Entry 8C60 (electron microscopy, 3.40 A resolution); this record covers chains B and D of the 4 polymer chains in the assembly.

[Chain B]
Protein: Histone deacetylase 2
Source organism: Homo sapiens
Notes: EC 3.5.1.98, 3.5.1.-
Reference sequence: Q92769 (HDAC2_HUMAN); residues 1-488 here = UniProt positions 1-488
Chain sequence (488 residues; row label = number of the first residue in the row):
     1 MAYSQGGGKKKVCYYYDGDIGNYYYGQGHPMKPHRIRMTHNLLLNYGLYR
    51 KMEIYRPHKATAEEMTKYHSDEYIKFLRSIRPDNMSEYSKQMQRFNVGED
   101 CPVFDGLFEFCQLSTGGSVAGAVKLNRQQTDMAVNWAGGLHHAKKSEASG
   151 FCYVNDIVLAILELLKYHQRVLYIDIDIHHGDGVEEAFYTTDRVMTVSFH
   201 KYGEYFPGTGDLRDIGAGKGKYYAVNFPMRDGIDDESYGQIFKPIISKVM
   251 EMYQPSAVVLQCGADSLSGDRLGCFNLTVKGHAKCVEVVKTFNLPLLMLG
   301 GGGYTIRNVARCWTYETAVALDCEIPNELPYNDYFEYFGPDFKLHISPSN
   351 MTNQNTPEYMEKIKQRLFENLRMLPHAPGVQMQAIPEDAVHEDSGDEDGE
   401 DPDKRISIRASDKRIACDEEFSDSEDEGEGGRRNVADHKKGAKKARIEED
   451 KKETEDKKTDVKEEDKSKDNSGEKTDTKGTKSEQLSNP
Unresolved in the structure: 1-7, 376-488
Ion coordination: Ca2+ site 1: Asp175, Asp177, His179, Ser198, Phe199; Zn2+: Asp177, His179, Asp265; Ca2+ site 2: Phe188, Val194, Tyr223
Swiss-Prot annotation at these positions:
  - active site: His142
  - binding site (1D-myo-inositol 1,4,5,6-tetrakisphosphate): Gly28, Lys32, Arg271
  - binding site (Ca(2+)): Asp175, Asp177, His179, Phe188, Thr191, Val194, Ser198, Phe199, Tyr223
  - binding site (Zn(2+)): Asp177, His179, Asp265
  - modified residue: Lys75 (N6-acetyllysine), Lys221 (N6-acetyllysine), Cys262 (S-nitrosocysteine), Cys274 (S-nitrosocysteine), Ser394 (Phosphoserine), Ser407 (Phosphoserine), Ser422 (Phosphoserine), Ser424 (Phosphoserine)
  - cross-link (Glycyl lysine isopeptide (Lys-Gly)): Lys75 (interchain with G-Cter in SUMO2), Lys439 (interchain with G-Cter in SUMO2), Lys452 (interchain with G-Cter in SUMO2), Lys458 (interchain with G-Cter in SUMO2), Lys462 (interchain with G-Cter in SUMO2), Lys478 (interchain with G-Cter in SUMO2), Lys481 (interchain with G-Cter in SUMO2)

[Chain D]
Protein: Mortality factor 4-like protein 1
Source organism: Homo sapiens
Reference sequence: Q9UBU8 (MO4L1_HUMAN); residue numbers follow UniProt; this construct covers 1-362
Chain sequence (362 residues; row label = number of the first residue in the row):
     1 MAPKQDPKPKFQEGERVLCFHGPLLYEAKCVKVAIKDKQVKYFIHYSGWN
    51 KKSAVRPRRSEKSLKTHEDIVALFPVPEGAPSVHHPLLTSSWDEWVPESR
   101 VLKYVDTNLQKQRELQKANQEQYAEGKMRGAAPGKKTSGLQQKNVEVKTK
   151 KNKQKTPGNGDGGSTSETPQPPRKKRARVDPTVENEETFMNRVEVKVKIP
   201 EELKPWLVDDWDLITRQKQLFYLPAKKNVDSILEDYANYKKSRGNTDNKE
   251 YAVNEVVAGIKEYFNVMLGTQLLYKFERPQYAEILADHPDAPMSQVYGAP
   301 HLLRLFVRIGAMLAYTPLDEKSLALLLNYLHDFLKYLAKNSATLFSASDY
   351 EVAPPEYHRKAV
Unresolved in the structure: 1-199
Swiss-Prot annotation at these positions:
  - region: Tyr26 to Lys62 (Interaction with KAT8), Leu323 to Leu344 (Interaction with RB1-2)
  - motif: Lys135 to Glu146 (Nuclear localization signal)
  - modified residue: Lys143 (N6-acetyllysine)

[How chain B and chain D interact]
Residue-residue contacts (8; chain B residue first):
  Gln93(B) with Arg359(D), hydrogen bond (side chain-backbone); Lys360(D)
  Arg94(B) with Glu356(D)
  Asn96(B) with Arg359(D), hydrogen bond
  Ser146(B) with Glu356(D)
  Glu147(B) with Pro355(D); Glu356(D); Arg359(D), salt bridge

[In short]
5 residues of chain B face 4 of chain D across their interface, with 2 hydrogen bonds and 1 salt bridge. Polar
pairs include Glu147(B)-Arg359(D), Gln93(B)-Arg359(D) and Asn96(B)-Arg359(D).
Here chain B is Histone deacetylase 2 and chain D is Mortality factor 4-like protein 1, both from Homo
sapiens. Entry 8C60 (Cryo-EM structure of the human SIN3B full-length complex at 3.4 Angstrom resolution) was
determined by electron microscopy (same publication as 8BPA, 8BPB and 8BPC).
